Entry 4RFS (X-ray diffraction, 3.23 A resolution); this record covers chains A and S of the 4 polymer chains in the assembly.

[Chain A]
Molecule: Energy-coupling factor transporter ATP-binding protein EcfA2
Organism: Lactobacillus brevis
Notes: EC 3.6.3.-
Reference sequence: Q03PY6 (ECFA2_LACBA); residue numbers follow UniProt; this construct covers 1-290
Chain sequence (290 residues; row label = number of the first residue in the row):
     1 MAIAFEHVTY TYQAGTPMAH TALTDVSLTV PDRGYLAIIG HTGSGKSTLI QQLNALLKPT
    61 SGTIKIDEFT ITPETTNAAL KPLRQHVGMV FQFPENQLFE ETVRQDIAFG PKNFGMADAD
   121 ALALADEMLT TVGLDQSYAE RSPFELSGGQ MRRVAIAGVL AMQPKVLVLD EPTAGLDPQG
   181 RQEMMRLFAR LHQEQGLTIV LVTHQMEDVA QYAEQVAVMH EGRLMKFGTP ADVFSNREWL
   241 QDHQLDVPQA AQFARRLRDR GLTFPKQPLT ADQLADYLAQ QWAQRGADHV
Disordered / not traced: 1, 286-290
Reported in the primary citation:
  - mutagenesis - D106R: abolished growth

[Chain S]
Molecule: Substrate binding pritein S
Organism: Lactobacillus brevis
Reference sequence: Q03SM0 (Q03SM0_LACBA); numbering as in UniProt (aligned over 1-203)
Chain sequence (203 residues; each row starts with the number of its first residue):
     1 MTRHKTFRLV VDALLMAIVL LQNLVPFLGY IPFGPFSMTL IGLTVIVAGS ALGPRDGLLI
    61 GGFWGLITFV RAFTWPSSPV APLIFTNPLI SILPRLLMGL VAGSLYLWGR HRQWSMRQAM
   121 QVAAGCAALT NTVLVLGLVF LFYQTPAVAT AFGATGNQTL GYVLMISLFT NGIPELILDV
   181 LVAPLIAMPL RRQWERLKPQ TTK
Disordered / not traced: 1-2, 149-159, 201-203
Reported in the primary citation:
  - mutagenesis - A13D/L14D, A17D/I18D, L20D, L21D, L28D, N131D/V135A: abolished growth
  - mutagenesis - A13W, A17W: unchanged growth with Energy-coupling factor transporter transmembrane protein EcfT
  - mutagenesis - L14D, I18D, L24D: decreased growth
  - mutagenesis - A13D/L14D, A17D/I18D: decreased binding to Energy-coupling factor transporter transmembrane protein EcfT
  - mutagenesis - L14W, I18W: unchanged growth

[How chain A and chain S interact]
Contacting residue pairs (6):
  Phe99(A) - Arg192(S)  hydrogen bond (backbone-side chain)
  Glu101(A) - Arg117(S)  salt bridge
  Glu101(A) - Met188(S)
  Glu101(A) - Arg191(S)  salt bridge
  Glu101(A) - Arg192(S)
  Phe144(A) - Arg196(S)
Interface residues without a listed pair, chain A (6 interface residues in all): Glu100, Ser142, Glu145

[Summary]
Chain A and chain S form an interface of 6 and 5 residues respectively, with 1 hydrogen bond and 2 salt
bridges. Polar pairs include Glu101(A)-Arg117(S), Glu101(A)-Arg191(S) and Phe99(A)-Arg192(S). From the paper:
A13D/L14D, A17D/I18D and L20D of chain S, among others, abolish growth; L14D, I18D and L24D of chain S reduce
growth; 14 substitutions were tested in all.
Here chain A is Energy-coupling factor transporter ATP-binding protein EcfA2 and chain S is Substrate binding
pritein S, both from Lactobacillus brevis. Entry 4RFS (Structure of a pantothenate energy coupling factor
transporter) was determined by X-ray diffraction.
